8SNB - chains LB and LC of the 454 polymer chains in the assembly; structure by electron microscopy, 3.30 A resolution.

# Chain LB
Molecule: Tubulin alpha chain
From: Strongylocentrotus purpuratus
Reference sequence: A0A7M7RGW6 (A0A7M7RGW6_STRPU); numbering as in UniProt (aligned over 1-451)
Sequence (451 residues; numbered 1 to 451; the number before each row is that of its first residue):
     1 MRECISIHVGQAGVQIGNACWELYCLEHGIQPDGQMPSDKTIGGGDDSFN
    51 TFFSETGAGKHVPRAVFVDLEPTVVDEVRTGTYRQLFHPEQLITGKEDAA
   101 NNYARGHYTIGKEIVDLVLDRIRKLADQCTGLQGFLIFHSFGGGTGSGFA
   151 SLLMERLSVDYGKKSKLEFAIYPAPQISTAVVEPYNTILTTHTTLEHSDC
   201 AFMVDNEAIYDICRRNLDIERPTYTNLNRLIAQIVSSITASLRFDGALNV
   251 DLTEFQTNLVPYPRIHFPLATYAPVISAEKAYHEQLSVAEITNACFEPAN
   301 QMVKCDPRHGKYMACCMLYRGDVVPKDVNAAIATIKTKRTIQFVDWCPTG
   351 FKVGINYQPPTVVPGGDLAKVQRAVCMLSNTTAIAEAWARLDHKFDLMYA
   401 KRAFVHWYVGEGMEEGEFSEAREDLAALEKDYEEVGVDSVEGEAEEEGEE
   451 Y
Disordered / not traced: 438-451
Metal / ion sites: Mg2+: E71 (together with GTP)

# Chain LC
Molecule: Tubulin beta chain
From: Strongylocentrotus purpuratus
Reference sequence: A0A7M7NS69 (A0A7M7NS69_STRPU); residue numbers follow UniProt; this construct covers 1-447
Sequence (447 residues; numbered 1 to 447; the number before each row is that of its first residue):
     1 MREIVHMQAGQCGNQIGAKFWEVISDEHGIDPTGTYHGDSDLQLERINVY
    51 YNEATGGKYVPRAVLVDLEPGTMDSVRSGPFGQIFRPDNFVFGQSGAGNN
   101 WAKGHYTEGAELVDSVLDVVRKEAESCDCLQGFQLTHSLGGGTGSGMGTL
   151 LISKIREEYPDRIMNTFSVVPSPKVSDTVVEPYNATLSVHQLVENTDETY
   201 CIDNEALYDICFRTLKLTTPTYGDLNHLVSATMSGVTTCLRFPGQLNADL
   251 RKLAVNMVPFPRLHFFMPGFAPLTSRGSQQYRALTVPELTQQMFDAKNMM
   301 AACDPRHGRYLTVAAIFRGRMSMKEVDEQMLNVQNKNSSYFVEWIPNNVK
   351 TAVCDIPPRGLKMSATFIGNSTAIQELFKRISEQFTAMFRRKAFLHWYTG
   401 EGMDEMEFTEAESNMNDLVSEYQQYQDATAEEEGEFDEEEEGDEEAA
Disordered / not traced: 432-447

# How chain LB and chain LC interact
Contacting residue pairs (90; chain LB residue first):
  Q11(LB) with G244(LC), hydrogen bond (side chain-backbone); Q245(LC), hydrogen bond (side chain-backbone); L246(LC); N247(LC), hydrogen bond (side chain-backbone)
  Q15(LB) with Q245(LC)
  E71(LB) with N247(LC), hydrogen bond
  P72(LB) with R2(LC); R46(LC)
  T73(LB) with R2(LC); N247(LC), hydrogen bond
  D76(LB) with R46(LC), salt bridge
  E77(LB) with P243(LC)
  K96(LB) with M1(LC); R2(LC); C129(LC)
  E97(LB) with C129(LC); Q131(LC); R162(LC), salt bridge; R251(LC), salt bridge
  D98(LB) with D249(LC)
  A100(LB) with R251(LC); K252(LC); V255(LC)
  N101(LB) with K252(LC); V255(LC); N256(LC), hydrogen bond; K350(LC)
  R105(LB) with R251(LC)
  Q176(LB) with L331(LC)
  I177(LB) with D327(LC); E328(LC); L331(LC), hydrophobic
  S178(LB) with N347(LC), hydrogen bond (backbone-side chain)
  T179(LB) with L246(LC); N347(LC); V349(LC); K350(LC); T351(LC), hydrogen bond (backbone-backbone)
  A180(LB) with N256(LC); N347(LC), hydrogen bond (backbone-side chain); K350(LC)
  V181(LB) with N256(LC), hydrogen bond (backbone-side chain); I345(LC), hydrophobic; N347(LC); V349(LC); K350(LC)
  V182(LB) with N256(LC)
  Y210(LB) with M323(LC); K324(LC); D327(LC)
  R214(LB) with K324(LC)
  R221(LB) with S322(LC), hydrogen bond (backbone-side chain); E325(LC), salt bridge
  P222(LB) with S322(LC), hydrogen bond (backbone-side chain); M323(LC); K324(LC)
  T223(LB) with Q245(LC), hydrogen bond
  Y224(LB) with Q245(LC); L246(LC); M323(LC)
  K394(LB) with P346(LC)
  L397(LB) with E343(LC); W344(LC); A430(LC); E431(LC)
  M398(LB) with W344(LC); I345(LC), hydrophobic; P346(LC)
  K401(LB) with F260(LC); A428(LC); T429(LC), hydrogen bond (side chain-backbone); A430(LC); E431(LC)
  R402(LB) with F260(LC)
  A403(LB) with P259(LC), hydrophobic; F260(LC), hydrophobic; W344(LC), hydrophobic
  F404(LB) with V255(LC); N256(LC); V258(LC); P259(LC), hydrogen bond (backbone-backbone); T312(LC); I345(LC), hydrophobic
  H406(LB) with V258(LC), hydrogen bond (side chain-backbone); P259(LC), hydrogen bond (side chain-backbone); F260(LC); P261(LC)
  W407(LB) with A254(LC), hydrogen bond (side chain-backbone); V255(LC); V258(LC), hydrogen bond (side chain-backbone)
Also at the interface, not in a pair above, chain LB (38 interface residues in all): T80, E220, A400
Also at the interface, not in a pair above, chain LC (49 interface residues in all): E45, D128, L130, C239, M257, M321, N335, N348

# In short
The interface between chain LB and chain LC involves 38 residues on one side and 49 on the other, with 19
hydrogen bonds and 4 salt bridges. Polar contacts include D76(LB)-R46(LC), E97(LB)-R162(LC) and
E97(LB)-R251(LC).
Here chain LB is Tubulin alpha chain and chain LC is Tubulin beta chain, both from Strongylocentrotus
purpuratus. Entry 8SNB (atomic model of sea urchin sperm doublet microtubule (48-nm periodicity)) was
determined by electron microscopy, deposited together with 8OU0.
